8SDY - chain A; structure by electron microscopy, 2.79 A resolution.

Chain A:
Protein: Solute carrier family 22 member 6
Organism: Rattus norvegicus
Reference sequence: O35956 (S22A6_RAT); residues 1-551 here = UniProt positions 1-551
Chain sequence (551 residues; row label = number of the first residue in the row):
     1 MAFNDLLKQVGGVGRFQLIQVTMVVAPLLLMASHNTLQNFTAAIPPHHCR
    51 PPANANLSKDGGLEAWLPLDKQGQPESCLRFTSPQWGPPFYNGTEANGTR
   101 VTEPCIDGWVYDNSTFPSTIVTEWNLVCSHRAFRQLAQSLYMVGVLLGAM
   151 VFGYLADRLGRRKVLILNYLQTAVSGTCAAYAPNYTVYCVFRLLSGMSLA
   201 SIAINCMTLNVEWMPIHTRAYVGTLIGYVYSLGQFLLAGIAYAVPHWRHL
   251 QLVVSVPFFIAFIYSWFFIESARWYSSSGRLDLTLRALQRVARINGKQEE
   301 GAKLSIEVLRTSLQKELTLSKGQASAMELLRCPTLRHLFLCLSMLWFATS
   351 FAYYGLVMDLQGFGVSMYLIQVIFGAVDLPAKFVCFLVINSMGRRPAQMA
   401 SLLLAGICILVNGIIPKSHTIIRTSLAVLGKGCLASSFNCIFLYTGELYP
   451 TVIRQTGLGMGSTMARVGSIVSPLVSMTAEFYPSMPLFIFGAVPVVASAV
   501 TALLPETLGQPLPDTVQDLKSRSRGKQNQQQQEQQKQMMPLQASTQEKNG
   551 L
Disordered / not traced: 1, 52-60, 86-99, 318-323, 525-551
Curated features (UniProtKB/Swiss-Prot):
  - glycosylation (N-linked (GlcNAc...) asparagine): N39, N56, N92, N113
Cystine bridges: C49-C105, C78-C128
Small-molecule neighbours: N-(4-aminobenzoyl)glycine (ZWD): Y230, W346, S350, Y353, Y354, D378, K382, A435, F438, N439, F442, A465, R466, S469

Overview:
Chain A binds N-(4-aminobenzoyl)glycine.
Chain A is Solute carrier family 22 member 6 (Rattus norvegicus); the structure, Structure of rat organic
anion transporter 1 (OAT1) in complex with para-aminohippuric acid (PAH), was determined by electron
microscopy (same publication as 8SDU and 8SDZ).
